Entry 9GFB (electron microscopy, 3.55 A resolution); this record covers chains L and N of the 20 polymer chains in the assembly.

== Chain L ==
Molecule: Nucleosomal DNA strand 2
Sequence (152 nucleotides; row label = number of the first residue in the row; numbers below 1 keep their minus sign (DT-81 is residue -81)):
   -81 TGCCGAGGCC GCTCAATTGG TCGTAGACAG CTCTAGCACC GCTTAAACGC ACGTACGCGC
   -21 TGTCCCCCGC GTTTTAACCG CCAAGGGGAT TACTCCCTAG TCTCCAGGCA CGTGTCAGAT
    39 ATATACATCC TGTGCATGTA CTCGGGATAT TG
Unresolved in the structure: 58-70

== Chain N ==
Name: Histone H4
From: Homo sapiens
Reference sequence: P62805 (H4_HUMAN); residues 1-102 here correspond to UniProt positions 2-103 (UniProt number = residue number + 1)
Chain sequence (102 residues; each row starts with the number of its first residue):
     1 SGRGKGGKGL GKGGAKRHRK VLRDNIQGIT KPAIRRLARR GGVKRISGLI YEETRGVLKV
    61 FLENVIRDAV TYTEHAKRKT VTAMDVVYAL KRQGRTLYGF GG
Unresolved in the structure: 1-20
Swiss-Prot annotation at these positions:
  - DNA-binding region: Lys16 to Lys20
  - modified residue: Ser1 (N-acetylserine), Arg3 (Asymmetric dimethylarginine), Lys5 (N6-(2-hydroxyisobutyryl)lysine), Lys8 (N6-(2-hydroxyisobutyryl)lysine), Lys12 (N6-(2-hydroxyisobutyryl)lysine), Lys16 (N6-(2-hydroxyisobutyryl)lysine), Lys20 (N6,N6,N6-trimethyllysine), Lys31 (N6-(2-hydroxyisobutyryl)lysine), Lys44 (N6-(2-hydroxyisobutyryl)lysine), Ser47 (Phosphoserine), Tyr51 (Phosphotyrosine), Lys59 (N6-(2-hydroxyisobutyryl)lysine), Lys77 (N6-(2-hydroxyisobutyryl)lysine), Lys79 (N6-(2-hydroxyisobutyryl)lysine), Thr80 (Phosphothreonine), Tyr88 (Phosphotyrosine), Lys91 (N6-(2-hydroxyisobutyryl)lysine)
  - cross-link (Glycyl lysine isopeptide (Lys-Gly)): Lys12 (interchain with G-Cter in SUMO2), Lys20 (interchain with G-Cter in SUMO2), Lys31 (interchain with G-Cter in SUMO2), Lys59 (interchain with G-Cter in SUMO2), Lys79 (interchain with G-Cter in SUMO2), Lys91 (interchain with G-Cter in SUMO2)

== Interface between chain L and chain N ==
Pairs across the interface (14; chain L residue first):
  DA7(L) with Arg45(N), hydrogen bond to the sugar; Ile46(N), phosphate contact; Ser47(N), phosphate contact; Gly48(N), hydrogen bond to the phosphate
  DT8(L) with Arg35(N), salt bridge to the phosphate; Arg39(N), salt bridge to the phosphate; Lys44(N), phosphate contact; Arg45(N), phosphate contact; Ile46(N), hydrogen bond to the phosphate
  DC27(L) with Lys79(N), salt bridge to the phosphate; Thr80(N), hydrogen bond to the phosphate
  DA28(L) with Arg78(N), phosphate contact; Lys79(N), hydrogen bond to the phosphate; Thr80(N), hydrogen bond to the phosphate
Other interface residues (no listed pair), chain L (6 interface residues in all): DT9, DC29
Other interface residues (no listed pair), chain N (11 interface residues in all): Tyr51

== Summary ==
6 residues of chain L face 11 of chain N across their interface, with 6 hydrogen bonds and 3 salt bridges.
Among the polar pairs are DA7(L)-Arg45(N), DA7(L)-Gly48(N) and DT8(L)-Ile46(N). UniProt lists a DNA-binding
region on chain N.
Chain L is Nucleosomal DNA strand 2 and chain N is Histone H4 (Homo sapiens); the structure, CryoEM structure
of the human INO80 core-nucleosome complex state N-7, was determined by electron microscopy.
